PDB entry 4K44 | X-ray diffraction, 1.70 A resolution | chain A

== Chain A ==
Name: 1-phosphatidylinositol 4,5-bisphosphate phosphodiesterase gamma-1
Organism: Rattus norvegicus
Notes: EC 3.1.4.11; fragment: C-terminal SH2 (cSH2) domain
UniProt: P10686 (PLCG1_RAT); numbering as in UniProt (aligned over 664-766)
Amino-acid sequence (106 residues; numbered 661 to 766; the number before each row is that of its first residue):
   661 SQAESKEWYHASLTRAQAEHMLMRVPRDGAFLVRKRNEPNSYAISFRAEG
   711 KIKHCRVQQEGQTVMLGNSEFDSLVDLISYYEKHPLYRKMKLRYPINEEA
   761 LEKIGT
Not modelled in the structure: 765-766
Sequence notes: cloning artifact (661-663)
From the paper describing this entry:
  - mutagenesis - R675E, K711E/K713E, R716E: unchanged catalytic activity
  - mutagenesis - N728E, Y747E/R748E (30-fold): increased catalytic activity
  - mutagenesis - N728A: unchanged catalytic activity (citing earlier work)
  - mutagenesis - R675E, R716E: decreased catalytic activity on EGF

== Overview ==
The paper reports that N728E and Y747E/R748E increase catalytic activity; R675E and R716E reduce catalytic
activity on EGF; 6 substitutions were tested in all.
Chain A is 1-phosphatidylinositol 4,5-bisphosphate phosphodiesterase gamma-1 (Rattus norvegicus); the
structure, Auto-inhibition and phosphorylation-induced activation of PLC-gamma isozymes, was determined by
X-ray diffraction (same publication as 4K45).
